PDB entry 6PEE | electron microscopy, 3.42 A resolution | chains I and K of the 15 polymer chains in the assembly

Chain I (and K):
Name: Protein InvG
Source organism: Salmonella typhimurium (strain LT2 / SGSC1412 / ATCC 700720)
Notes: chain K of this document is another copy of the same molecule, construct and numbering; everything in this record applies to it too
Reference sequence: P35672 (INVG_SALTY); residue numbers follow UniProt; this construct covers 1-562
Amino-acid sequence (562 residues; each row starts with the number of its first residue):
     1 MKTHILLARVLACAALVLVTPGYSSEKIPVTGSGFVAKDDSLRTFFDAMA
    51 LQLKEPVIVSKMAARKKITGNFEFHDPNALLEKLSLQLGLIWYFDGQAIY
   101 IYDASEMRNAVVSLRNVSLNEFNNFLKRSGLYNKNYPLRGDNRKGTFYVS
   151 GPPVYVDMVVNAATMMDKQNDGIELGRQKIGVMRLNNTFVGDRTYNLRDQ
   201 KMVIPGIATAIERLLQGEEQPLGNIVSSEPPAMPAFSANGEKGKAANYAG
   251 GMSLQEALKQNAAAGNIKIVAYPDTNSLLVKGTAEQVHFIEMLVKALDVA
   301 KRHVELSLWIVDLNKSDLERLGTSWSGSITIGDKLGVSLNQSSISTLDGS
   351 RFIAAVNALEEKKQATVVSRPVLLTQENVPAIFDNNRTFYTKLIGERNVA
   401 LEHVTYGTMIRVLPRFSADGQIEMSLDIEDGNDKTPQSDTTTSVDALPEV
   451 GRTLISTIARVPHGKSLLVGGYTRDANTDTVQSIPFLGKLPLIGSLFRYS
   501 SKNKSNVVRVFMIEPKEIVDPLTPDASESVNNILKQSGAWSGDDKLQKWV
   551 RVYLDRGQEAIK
Not modelled in the structure: 1-174, 224-261, 558-562

Interface between chain I and chain K:
Residue-residue contacts (25):
  Leu534(I) with Asp475(K)
  Ser537(I) with Asn477(K), hydrogen bond (backbone-side chain)
  Gly538(I) with Asn477(K); Lys504(K), hydrogen bond (backbone-side chain)
  Ala539(I) with Asp475(K); Ala476(K); Asn477(K); Asn506(K), hydrogen bond (backbone-side chain)
  Trp540(I) with Lys504(K)
  Ser541(I) with Asn506(K), hydrogen bond
  Asp544(I) with Lys315(K), salt bridge
  Leu546(I) with Leu313(K); Thr366(K)
  Gln547(I) with Leu313(K); Asn314(K); Asn506(K), hydrogen bond (side chain-backbone); Val508(K)
  Val550(I) with Val508(K), hydrophobic; Val510(K), hydrophobic
  Arg551(I) with Asp475(K), salt bridge; Val507(K); Val508(K)
  Tyr553(I) with Met512(K), hydrophobic
  Leu554(I) with Leu468(K), hydrophobic; Thr473(K)
Also at the interface, not in a pair above, chain K (17 interface residues in all): Val311, Gln364

In short:
The interface between chain I and chain K involves 13 residues on one side and 17 on the other; the contacts
include 5 hydrogen bonds and 2 salt bridges. Polar contacts include Asp544(I)-Lys315(K), Arg551(I)-Asp475(K)
and Ser537(I)-Asn477(K).
Chain I and chain K are both Protein InvG (Salmonella typhimurium (strain LT2 / SGSC1412 / ATCC 700720)); the
structure, InvG secretin domain beta-barrel from Salmonella SPI-1 injectisome NC-base, was determined by
electron microscopy (same publication as 6PEM, 6PEP, 6Q14, 6Q15 and 6Q16).
